PDB entry 7APZ | X-ray diffraction, 1.97 A resolution | chains A and B

# Chain A
Name: MHC class II alpha chain
Organism: Gallus gallus
Reference sequence: Q4U5Z6 (Q4U5Z6_CHICK); residues 5-185 here correspond to UniProt positions 27-207 (UniProt number = residue number + 22)
Sequence (184 residues; each row starts with the number of its first residue):
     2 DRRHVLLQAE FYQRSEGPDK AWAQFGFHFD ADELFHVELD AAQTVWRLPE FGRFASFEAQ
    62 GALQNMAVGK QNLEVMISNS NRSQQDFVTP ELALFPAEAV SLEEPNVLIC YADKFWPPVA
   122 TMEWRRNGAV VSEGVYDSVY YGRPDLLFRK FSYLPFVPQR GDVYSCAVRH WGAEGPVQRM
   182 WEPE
Differences from the reference sequence: expression tag (2-4)
Disulfide bonds: Cys111-Cys167

# Chain B
Name: MHC class II beta chain 2
Organism: Gallus gallus
Reference sequence: B5BSA0 (B5BSA0_CHICK); residues 4-198 here correspond to UniProt positions 30-224 (UniProt number = residue number + 26)
Sequence (225 residues; row label = number of the first residue in the row; note: 6 numbers in that range are skipped by the numbering (no residue carries them; nothing is unmodelled there); a row labelled like -11A--11F holds insertion residues (, then the next letters in order); numbers below 1 keep their minus sign (Lys-26 is residue -26)):
   -26 KMSMSTMNMP MAMKVG
-11A--11F GGGSGG
    -9 GGS
    -1 GGGGSSAFFF CGAIFECHYL NGTERVRYLQ RYIYNRQQLV HFDSDVGKFV ADTPLGEPQA
    59 EYWNSNAELL ENIMNIADGS CRHNYGILES FTVQRSVEPK VRVSALQSGS LPETDRLACY
   119 VTGFYPPEIE VKWFLNGREE TERVVSTDVM QNGDWTYQVL VVLETVPRRG DSYVCRVEHA
   179 SLRQPISQAW EPPADAGRSK
Not modelled in the structure: -26, -11A to -11F, -1 to 1, 190-198
Differences from the reference sequence: expression tag (-26 to -11, -11A to -11F, -9 to -7, -1 to 3)
Disulfide bonds: Cys15-Cys79, Cys117-Cys173
Glycans and other covalent adducts: N-acetylglucosamine (NAG) linked to Asn19

# Interface between chain A and chain B
Pairs across the interface (154; chain A residue first):
  Asp2(A) - Glu126(B)
  Arg3(A) - Asn19(B)  hydrogen bond
  Arg4(A) - Tyr17(B)
  His5(A) - Cys15(B)
  His5(A) - His16(B)
  His5(A) - Tyr17(B)  hydrogen bond (backbone-backbone)
  His5(A) - Val91(B)
  Val6(A) - Cys15(B)
  Val6(A) - His16(B)
  Leu7(A) - Met-20(B)
  Leu7(A) - Phe13(B)
  Leu7(A) - Glu14(B)
  Leu7(A) - Cys15(B)  hydrogen bond (backbone-backbone)
  Leu7(A) - Tyr17(B)  hydrophobic
  Leu7(A) - Asn82(B)
  Leu7(A) - Leu86(B)  hydrophobic
  Leu8(A) - Met-20(B)
  Leu8(A) - Ile12(B)  hydrophobic
  Leu8(A) - Phe13(B)
  Gln9(A) - Thr-21(B)  hydrogen bond
  Gln9(A) - Met-20(B)  hydrogen bond (side chain-backbone)
  Gln9(A) - Asn-19(B)  hydrogen bond
  Gln9(A) - Ala11(B)
  Gln9(A) - Ile12(B)
  Gln9(A) - Phe13(B)  hydrogen bond (backbone-backbone)
  Ala10(A) - Ala11(B)
  Glu11(A) - Gly10(B)
  Glu11(A) - Ala11(B)  hydrogen bond (backbone-backbone)
  Glu11(A) - Phe13(B)
  Phe12(A) - Phe8(B)  hydrophobic
  Phe12(A) - Cys9(B)
  Tyr13(A) - Phe8(B)
  Tyr13(A) - Cys9(B)  hydrogen bond (backbone-backbone)
  Gln14(A) - Phe6(B)
  Gln14(A) - Phe7(B)
  Gln14(A) - Phe8(B)
  Arg15(A) - Phe6(B)
  Arg15(A) - Phe7(B)  hydrogen bond (backbone-backbone)
  Ser16(A) - Ala5(B)  hydrogen bond (side chain-backbone)
  Ser16(A) - Phe6(B)
  Glu17(A) - Ser4(B)
  Glu17(A) - Ala5(B)  hydrogen bond (backbone-backbone)
  Gly18(A) - Ser4(B)  hydrogen bond (backbone-side chain)
  Trp23(A) - Phe6(B)  hydrophobic
  Phe28(A) - Met-23(B)  hydrophobic
  Phe28(A) - Ser-22(B)
  Phe28(A) - Met-20(B)  hydrophobic
  Phe28(A) - Asn82(B)
  Phe30(A) - Thr90(B)
  Phe30(A) - Val91(B)
  Phe30(A) - Tyr123(B)
  Phe30(A) - Trp153(B)  hydrophobic
  Ala32(A) - Gln149(B)  hydrogen bond (backbone-side chain)
  Ala32(A) - Tyr155(B)
  Asp33(A) - Tyr123(B)
  Asp33(A) - Gln149(B)  hydrogen bond
  Asp33(A) - Trp153(B)
  Asp33(A) - Tyr155(B)  hydrogen bond
  Glu34(A) - Trp153(B)  hydrogen bond (backbone-side chain)
  Leu35(A) - Leu86(B)  hydrophobic
  Leu35(A) - Thr90(B)
  Leu35(A) - Trp153(B)  hydrophobic
  Arg48(A) - Gly151(B)  hydrogen bond (side chain-backbone)
  Arg48(A) - Asp152(B)
  Leu49(A) - Arg93(B)
  Leu49(A) - Asp152(B)
  Leu49(A) - Trp153(B)  hydrophobic
  Phe52(A) - Phe89(B)  hydrophobic
  Phe52(A) - Trp153(B)
  Phe55(A) - Met-25(B)
  Phe55(A) - Phe89(B)  hydrophobic
  Ala56(A) - Met-25(B)
  Ala56(A) - Ile85(B)  hydrophobic
  Ser57(A) - Met-25(B)  hydrogen bond (backbone-backbone)
  Ser57(A) - Ser-24(B)
  Ser57(A) - Met-23(B)  hydrogen bond (backbone-backbone)
  Phe58(A) - Met-23(B)
  Gln65(A) - Pro-17(B)
  Asn66(A) - Asn-19(B)  hydrogen bond
  Val69(A) - Pro-17(B)  hydrophobic
  Val69(A) - Met-16(B)
  Gly70(A) - Cys9(B)
  Asn73(A) - Met-16(B)  hydrogen bond (side chain-backbone)
  Asn73(A) - Ala-15(B)
  Asn73(A) - Met-14(B)  hydrogen bond (side chain-backbone)
  Leu74(A) - Phe8(B)
  Leu74(A) - Cys9(B)  hydrophobic
  Val76(A) - Met-14(B)  hydrophobic
  Val76(A) - Lys-13(B)
  Val76(A) - Val-12(B)
  Met77(A) - Met-14(B)  hydrophobic
  Met77(A) - Cys9(B)  hydrophobic
  Met77(A) - Ile31(B)
  Met77(A) - Tyr32(B)  hydrophobic
  Met77(A) - Leu37(B)  hydrophobic
  Ile78(A) - Phe7(B)  hydrophobic
  Ile78(A) - Tyr32(B)
  Ser79(A) - Val-12(B)
  Ser79(A) - Gly-8(B)
  Ser79(A) - Ser-7(B)  hydrogen bond (backbone-backbone)
  Asn80(A) - Lys-13(B)  hydrogen bond (side chain-backbone)
  Asn80(A) - Val-12(B)
  Asn80(A) - Gly-11(B)  hydrogen bond (side chain-backbone)
  Asn80(A) - Gly-9(B)
  Asn80(A) - Leu53(B)
  Asn80(A) - Gln57(B)
  Ser81(A) - Tyr32(B)  hydrogen bond
  Ser81(A) - Leu53(B)
  Asn82(A) - Ser-7(B)
  Arg83(A) - Phe7(B)
  Ser84(A) - Tyr32(B)  hydrogen bond (backbone-side chain)
  Ser84(A) - Asn33(B)  hydrogen bond (backbone-side chain)
  Gln85(A) - Ala5(B)
  Gln85(A) - Phe6(B)  hydrogen bond (side chain-backbone)
  Gln85(A) - Phe7(B)
  Gln85(A) - Asn33(B)
  Gln86(A) - Asn33(B)
  Gln86(A) - Arg34(B)  hydrogen bond (side chain-backbone)
  Gln86(A) - Gln35(B)
  Asp87(A) - Arg34(B)  hydrogen bond (backbone-side chain)
  Phe88(A) - Phe6(B)  hydrophobic
  Val89(A) - Arg34(B)
  Phe96(A) - Met148(B)  hydrophobic
  Phe96(A) - Gln149(B)
  Phe96(A) - Asn150(B)
  Phe96(A) - Gln156(B)
  Pro97(A) - Tyr118(B)
  Pro97(A) - Gln156(B)  hydrogen bond (backbone-side chain)
  Ala98(A) - Tyr118(B)
  Ala98(A) - Thr120(B)
  Ala98(A) - Gln156(B)  hydrogen bond (backbone-side chain)
  Glu99(A) - Tyr118(B)
  Ala100(A) - Arg100(B)
  Ala100(A) - Tyr118(B)
  Val101(A) - Arg100(B)  hydrogen bond (backbone-side chain)
  Ser102(A) - Arg100(B)  hydrogen bond
  Ile110(A) - Asn150(B)
  Trp117(A) - Phe8(B)  hydrophobic
  Trp117(A) - Asn33(B)
  Trp117(A) - Arg34(B)
  Pro118(A) - Phe6(B)  hydrophobic
  Pro119(A) - Phe8(B)  hydrophobic
  Val120(A) - Phe6(B)  hydrophobic
  Leu147(A) - Ile31(B)  hydrophobic
  Leu147(A) - Arg34(B)
  Phe149(A) - Phe8(B)  hydrophobic
  Arg150(A) - Gln149(B)  hydrogen bond
  Phe152(A) - Gln149(B)
  Phe152(A) - Asn150(B)
  Phe152(A) - Gly151(B)
  Tyr154(A) - Asn150(B)  hydrogen bond (side chain-backbone)
  Tyr154(A) - Gly151(B)  hydrogen bond (side chain-backbone)
  Tyr154(A) - Asp152(B)
  Trp172(A) - Phe6(B)
Also at the interface, not in a pair above, chain A (76 interface residues in all): Phe26, Phe36, Trp47, Gln72, Tyr112, Tyr142, Leu148
Also at the interface, not in a pair above, chain B (65 interface residues in all): Ser3, Leu18, Gly20, Gln36, Ser88

# In short
76 residues of chain A and 65 residues of chain B are in contact, with 39 hydrogen bonds. Among the polar
pairs are Arg3(A)-Asn19(B), Gln9(A)-Thr-21(B) and Gln9(A)-Met-20(B).
Chain A is MHC class II alpha chain and chain B is MHC class II beta chain 2, both from Gallus gallus; the
structure, CLIP peptide bound to chicken MHC class II molecule (BL-2) from B2 haplotype with a decamer ...,
was determined by X-ray diffraction.
